6B0P - chains D and E of the 3 polymer chains in the assembly; structure by X-ray diffraction, 2.08 A resolution.

== Chain D ==
Protein: Wilms tumor protein
Source organism: Homo sapiens
UniProtKB: P19544 (WT1_HUMAN), isoform P19544-2; residues 321-437 here correspond to UniProt positions 304-420 (UniProt number = residue number - 17)
Sequence (119 residues; numbered 319 to 437; the number before each row is that of its first residue):
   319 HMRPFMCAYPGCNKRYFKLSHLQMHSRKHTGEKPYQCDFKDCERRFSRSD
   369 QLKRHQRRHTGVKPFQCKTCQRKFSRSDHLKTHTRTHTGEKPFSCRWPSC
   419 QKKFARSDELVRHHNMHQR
Unresolved in the structure: 437
Differences from the reference sequence: expression tag (319-320)
Metal / ion sites: Zn2+ site 1: Cys325, Cys330, His343, His347; Zn2+ site 2: Cys355, Cys360, His373, His377; Zn2+ site 3: Cys385, Cys388, His401, His405; Zn2+ site 4: Cys413, Cys418, His431, His435
What the authors report for this chain:
  - binding site for the 13-nt DNA strand: His339
  - binding site for the 13-nt DNA strand: Lys336
  - binding site for the 13-nt DNA strand: Met342
  - specificity-determining residues: Met342
  - mutagenesis - M342R (8x): increased binding to GGT

== Chain E ==
Molecule: 13-nt DNA strand
Sequence (13 nucleotides; row label = number of the first residue in the row):
     1 AGCGTGGGAGGGT
Unresolved in the structure: 1

== How chain D and chain E interact ==
Residue-residue contacts - 35 pairs, chain D then chain E:
  Arg321(D) - DG12(E)  salt bridge to the phosphate
  Arg321(D) - DT13(E)  base contact
  Lys332(D) - DG11(E)  salt bridge to the phosphate
  Phe335(D) - DT13(E)  base contact
  Lys346(D) - DG10(E)  salt bridge to the phosphate
  Arg362(D) - DG7(E)  phosphate contact
  Phe364(D) - DG7(E)  phosphate contact
  Phe364(D) - DG8(E)  phosphate contact
  Arg366(D) - DA9(E)  base contact
  Arg366(D) - DG10(E)  hydrogen bond to the base
  Arg372(D) - DG7(E)  base contact
  Arg372(D) - DG8(E)  hydrogen bond to the base
  Arg372(D) - DA9(E)  base contact
  His373(D) - DG7(E)  salt bridge to the phosphate
  Arg376(D) - DG6(E)  phosphate contact
  Arg390(D) - DG4(E)  hydrogen bond to the phosphate
  Arg390(D) - DT5(E)  salt bridge to the phosphate
  Phe392(D) - DG4(E)  phosphate contact
  Phe392(D) - DT5(E)  phosphate contact
  Ser393(D) - DG6(E)  hydrogen bond to the phosphate
  Arg394(D) - DG6(E)  hydrogen bond to the base
  Arg394(D) - DG7(E)  hydrogen bond to the base
  Arg394(D) - DG8(E)  base contact
  His397(D) - DT5(E)  stacking on the base
  His397(D) - DG6(E)  hydrogen bond to the base
  His401(D) - DG4(E)  salt bridge to the phosphate
  Thr404(D) - DC3(E)  phosphate contact
  Lys420(D) - DG2(E)  salt bridge to the phosphate
  Arg424(D) - DC3(E)  base contact
  Arg424(D) - DG4(E)  hydrogen bond to the base
  Arg424(D) - DT5(E)  hydrogen bond to the base
  Glu427(D) - DG2(E)  sugar contact
  Glu427(D) - DC3(E)  base contact
  Arg430(D) - DG2(E)  hydrogen bond to the base
  Arg430(D) - DC3(E)  base contact
Interface residues without a listed pair, chain D (28 interface residues in all): Tyr334, Lys351, Gln369, Lys381, Thr400, Phe422, Ala423

== Summary ==
The interface between chain D and chain E involves 28 residues on one side and 12 on the other; the contacts
include 10 hydrogen bonds, 7 salt bridges and 1 aromatic stacking contact. Among the polar pairs are
Arg366(D)-DG10(E), Arg372(D)-DG8(E) and Arg394(D)-DG6(E). The paper reports a binding site for the 13-nt DNA
strand at His339(D), Lys336(D) and Met342(D); M342R of chain D increases binding to GGT.
Chain D is Wilms tumor protein (Homo sapiens) and chain E is a 13-nt DNA strand; the structure, Zinc finger
Domain of WT1(-KTS form) with 12+1mer Oligonucleotide with 3' Triplet GGT, was determined by X-ray
diffraction, deposited together with 6B0O, 6B0Q, 6B0R and 6BLW.
